4P7M - chains B and C of the 3 polymer chains in the assembly; structure by X-ray diffraction, 3.02 A resolution.

Chain B (and C):
Protein: Macrophage migration inhibitory factor-like protein
Source organism: Plasmodium falciparum
Notes: chain C of this document is another copy of the same molecule, construct and numbering; everything in this record applies to it too
UniProt: Q6Q3H7 (Q6Q3H7_PLAFA); residues 1-114 here correspond to UniProt positions 2-115 (UniProt number = residue number + 1)
Chain sequence (114 residues; numbered 1 to 114; the number before each row is that of its first residue):
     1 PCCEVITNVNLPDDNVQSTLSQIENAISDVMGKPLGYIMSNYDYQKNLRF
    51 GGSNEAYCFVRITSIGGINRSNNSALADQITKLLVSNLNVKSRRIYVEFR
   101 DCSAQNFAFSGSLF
Not modelled in the structure: 31-32, 66-71, 103-105, 110, 113-114 (chain C: 28, 32-34, 65-67, 70-71, 102-107, 109-114)
From the paper describing this entry:
  - self-association interface (contacts with another copy of this molecule); pairs are residue here / residue on that copy: N41-Q45 (hydrogen bond), D43-Q45 (hydrogen bond)
  - binding site for the ligand 2OE: P1, Y37, M39, F50, F59, S64, Y96, N106

How chain B and chain C interact:
Pairs across the interface (29; chain B residue first):
  Q45(B) - N41(C)  hydrogen bond
  Q45(B) - Y42(C)
  Q45(B) - D43(C)  hydrogen bond
  K46(B) - D13(C)  salt bridge
  N47(B) - D13(C)  hydrogen bond
  N47(B) - V16(C)
  N47(B) - Q17(C)
  N47(B) - L20(C)
  N47(B) - N41(C)
  L48(B) - M39(C)  hydrophobic
  L48(B) - S40(C)
  L48(B) - N41(C)  hydrogen bond (backbone-side chain)
  R49(B) - Q17(C)
  R49(B) - L20(C)
  R49(B) - S21(C)
  R49(B) - E24(C)  salt bridge
  R49(B) - I38(C)
  R49(B) - M39(C)
  R49(B) - S40(C)  hydrogen bond (backbone-backbone)
  F50(B) - Y37(C)  hydrophobic
  F50(B) - I38(C)
  F50(B) - M39(C)
  G51(B) - G36(C)  hydrogen bond (backbone-backbone)
  G51(B) - I38(C)  hydrogen bond (backbone-backbone)
  G52(B) - E24(C)
  N54(B) - Q17(C)
  Y57(B) - M39(C)
  F59(B) - M39(C)  hydrophobic
  V97(B) - A108(C)
Interface residues without a listed pair, chain B (14 interface residues in all): E98, F99

Summary:
The interface between chain B and chain C involves 14 residues on one side and 15 on the other; the contacts
include 7 hydrogen bonds and 2 salt bridges. Polar contacts include K46(B)-D13(C), R49(B)-E24(C) and
Q45(B)-N41(C). The paper reports a binding site for the ligand 2OE at P1(B), Y37(B) and M39(B) among others; a
self-association interface involving N41(B) and D43(B).
Chain B and chain C are both Macrophage migration inhibitory factor-like protein (Plasmodium falciparum); the
structure, Crystal structure of Plasmodium falciparum MIF in complex with
3-[(2-methyl-6-phenylpyridin-4-yl)oxy]phenol, was determined by X-ray diffraction, deposited together with
4P7S.
